PDB entry 4ZCF | X-ray diffraction, 2.60 A resolution | chains B and D of the 5 polymer chains in the assembly

== Chain B ==
Molecule: Restriction endonuclease EcoP15I, modification subunit
Organism: Escherichia coli
Reference sequence: Q5ZND1 (Q5ZND1_ECOLX); residue numbers follow UniProt; this construct covers 1-644
Sequence (644 residues; row label = number of the first residue in the row):
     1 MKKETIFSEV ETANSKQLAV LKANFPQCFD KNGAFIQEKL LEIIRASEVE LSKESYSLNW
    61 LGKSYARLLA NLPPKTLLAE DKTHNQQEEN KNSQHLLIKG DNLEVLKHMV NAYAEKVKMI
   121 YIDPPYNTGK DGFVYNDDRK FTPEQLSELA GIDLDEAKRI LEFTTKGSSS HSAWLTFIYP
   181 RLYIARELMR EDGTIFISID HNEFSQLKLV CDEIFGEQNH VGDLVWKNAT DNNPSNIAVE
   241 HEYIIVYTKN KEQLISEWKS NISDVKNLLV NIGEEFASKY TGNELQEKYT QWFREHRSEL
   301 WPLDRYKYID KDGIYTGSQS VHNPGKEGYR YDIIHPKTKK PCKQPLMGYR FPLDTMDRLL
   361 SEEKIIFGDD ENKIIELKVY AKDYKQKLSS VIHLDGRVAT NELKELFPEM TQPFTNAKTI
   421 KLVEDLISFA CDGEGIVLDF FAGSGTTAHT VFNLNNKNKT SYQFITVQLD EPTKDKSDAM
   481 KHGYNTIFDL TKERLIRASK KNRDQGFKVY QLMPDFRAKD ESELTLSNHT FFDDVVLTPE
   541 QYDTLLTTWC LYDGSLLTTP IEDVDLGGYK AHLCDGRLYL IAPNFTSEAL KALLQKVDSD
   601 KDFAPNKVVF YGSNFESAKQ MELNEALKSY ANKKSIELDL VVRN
Disordered / not traced: 1, 8, 31, 250, 372, 517-534, 587-588, 597-599, 615-616, 635-636
Reported in the primary citation:
  - binding site for DNA 20-mer ATACAGCAGTAGACTATGAT (chain D): Asp-123, Pro-124, Pro-125, Tyr-126, Asn-416, Lys-418
  - binding site for DNA 20-mer AATCATAGTCTACTGCTGTA: Asn-232, Asn-233, Pro-324

== Chain D ==
Molecule: DNA 20-mer ATACAGCAGTAGACTATGAT
Sequence (20 nucleotides; numbered 1 to 20; the number before each row is that of its first residue):
     1 ATACAGCAGT AGACTATGAT
Ion coordination: Ca2+ near DA8 (its only coordinating residue here)

== How chain B and chain D interact ==
Residue-residue contacts - 22 pairs, chain B then chain D:
  Asp-123(B) with DA8(D), hydrogen bond to the base
  Pro-124(B) with DA8(D), hydrogen bond to the base
  Pro-125(B) with DA8(D), base contact
  Tyr-126(B) with DA8(D), stacking on the base
  Lys-130(B) with DT10(D), base contact
  Asp-131(B) with DA8(D), base contact
  Asn-228(B) with DA8(D), phosphate contact
  Ala-229(B) with DA8(D), phosphate contact
  Thr-230(B) with DC7(D), base contact
  Asp-231(B) with DG9(D), sugar contact; DT10(D), sugar contact
  Asn-233(B) with DG9(D), hydrogen bond to the base; DT10(D), hydrogen bond to the sugar
  Pro-234(B) with DA11(D), sugar contact
  Ser-235(B) with DT10(D), phosphate contact; DA11(D), hydrogen bond to the phosphate
  Arg-397(B) with DA5(D), base contact; DG6(D), base contact
  Thr-400(B) with DG6(D), sugar contact; DC7(D), phosphate contact
  Asn-416(B) with DA8(D), hydrogen bond to the sugar
  Lys-418(B) with DA8(D), hydrogen bond to the base
Other interface residues (no listed pair), chain B (20 interface residues in all): Thr-128, Asp-200, Glu-242

== In short ==
The interface between chain B and chain D involves 20 residues on one side and 7 on the other, with 7 hydrogen
bonds and 1 aromatic stacking contact. Polar pairs include Asp-123(B)/DA8(D), Pro-124(B)/DA8(D) and
Asn-233(B)/DG9(D). From the paper: a binding site for DNA 20-mer ATACAGCAGTAGACTATGAT (chain D) at Asp-123(B),
Pro-124(B) and Pro-125(B) among others; a binding site for DNA 20-mer AATCATAGTCTACTGCTGTA at Asn-232(B),
Asn-233(B) and Pro-324(B).
Chain B is Restriction endonuclease EcoP15I, modification subunit (Escherichia coli) and chain D is DNA 20-mer
ATACAGCAGTAGACTATGAT; the structure, Structural basis of asymmetric DNA methylation and ATP-triggered
long-range diffusion by EcoP15I, was determined by X-ray diffraction.
